7NZ3 - chains A1 and B1 of the 24 polymer chains in the assembly; structure by electron microscopy, 11.00 A resolution (very low resolution: no residue pairs are listed; an interface is given only as per-side residue counts).

== Chain A1 (and B1) ==
Molecule: Chromosome partition protein MukB
Source organism: Photorhabdus thracensis
Notes: chain B1 of this document is another copy of the same molecule, construct and numbering; everything in this record applies to it too
UniProtKB: A0A0F7LRY2 (A0A0F7LRY2_9GAMM); residue numbers follow UniProt; this construct covers 1-1482
Sequence (1482 residues; numbered 1 to 1482; the number before each row is that of its first residue):
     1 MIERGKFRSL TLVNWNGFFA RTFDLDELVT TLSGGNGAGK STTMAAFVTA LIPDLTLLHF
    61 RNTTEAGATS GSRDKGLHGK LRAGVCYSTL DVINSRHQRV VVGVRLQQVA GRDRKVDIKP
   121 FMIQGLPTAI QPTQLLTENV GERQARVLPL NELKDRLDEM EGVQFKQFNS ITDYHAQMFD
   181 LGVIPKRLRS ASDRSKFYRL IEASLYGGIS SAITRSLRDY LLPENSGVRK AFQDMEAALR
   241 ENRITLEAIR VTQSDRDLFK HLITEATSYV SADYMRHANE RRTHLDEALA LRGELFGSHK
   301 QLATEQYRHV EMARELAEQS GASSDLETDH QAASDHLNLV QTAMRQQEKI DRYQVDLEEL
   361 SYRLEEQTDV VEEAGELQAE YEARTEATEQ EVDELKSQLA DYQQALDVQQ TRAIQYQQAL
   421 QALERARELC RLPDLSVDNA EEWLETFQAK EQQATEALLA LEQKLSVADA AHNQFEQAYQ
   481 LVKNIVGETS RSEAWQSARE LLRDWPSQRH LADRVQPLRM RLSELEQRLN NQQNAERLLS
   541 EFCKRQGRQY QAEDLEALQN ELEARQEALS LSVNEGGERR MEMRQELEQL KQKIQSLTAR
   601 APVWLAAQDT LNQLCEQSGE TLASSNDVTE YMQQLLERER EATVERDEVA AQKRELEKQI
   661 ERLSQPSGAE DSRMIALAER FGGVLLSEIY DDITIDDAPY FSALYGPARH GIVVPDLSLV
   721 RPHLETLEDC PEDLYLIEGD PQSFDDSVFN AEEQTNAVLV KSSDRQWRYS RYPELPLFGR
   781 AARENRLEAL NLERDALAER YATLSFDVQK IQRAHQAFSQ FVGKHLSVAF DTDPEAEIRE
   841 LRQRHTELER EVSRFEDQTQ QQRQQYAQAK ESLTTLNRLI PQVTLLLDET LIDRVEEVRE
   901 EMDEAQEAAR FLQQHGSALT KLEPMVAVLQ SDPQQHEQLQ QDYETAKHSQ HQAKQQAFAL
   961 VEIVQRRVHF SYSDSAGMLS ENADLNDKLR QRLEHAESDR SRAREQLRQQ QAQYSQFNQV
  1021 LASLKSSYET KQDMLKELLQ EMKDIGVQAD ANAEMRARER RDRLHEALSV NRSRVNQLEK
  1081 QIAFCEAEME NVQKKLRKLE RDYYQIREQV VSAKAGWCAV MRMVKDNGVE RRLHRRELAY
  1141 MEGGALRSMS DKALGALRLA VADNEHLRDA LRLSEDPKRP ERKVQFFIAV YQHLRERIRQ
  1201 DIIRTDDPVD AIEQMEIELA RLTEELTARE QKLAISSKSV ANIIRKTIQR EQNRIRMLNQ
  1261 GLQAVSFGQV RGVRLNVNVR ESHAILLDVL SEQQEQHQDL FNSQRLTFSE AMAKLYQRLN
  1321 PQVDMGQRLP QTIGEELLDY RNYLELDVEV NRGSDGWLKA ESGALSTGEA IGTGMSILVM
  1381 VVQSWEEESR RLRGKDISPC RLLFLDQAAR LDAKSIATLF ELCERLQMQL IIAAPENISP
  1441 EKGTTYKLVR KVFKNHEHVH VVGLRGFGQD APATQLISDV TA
Disordered / not traced: 1, 1469-1482
Differences from the reference sequence: engineered mutation Gln1407 (Glu in A0A0F7LRY2)
Residues lining bound ligands:
  - ATP, molecule 1: Asn16, Gly35, Asn36, Gly37, Ala38, Gly39, Lys40, Ser41, Thr42, Gly76, Gly79, Lys80, Asp1406, Gln1407, Arg1450
  - ATP, molecule 2: Gln1269, Arg1352, Gly1363, Ala1364, Leu1365, Ser1366, Thr1367, Gly1368, Glu1369
From the paper describing this entry:
  - mutagenesis - E1407Q: decreased catalytic activity (citing earlier work)
  - mutagenesis - S1366R, D1406A: abolished growth

== How chain A1 and chain B1 interact ==
At this resolution (11 A) residue pairs are not listed: 179 residues of chain A1 and 184 of chain B1 lie at the interface.

== Overview ==
179 residues of chain A1 face 184 of chain B1 across their interface. Chain A1 binds ATP. The paper reports
that S1366R and D1406A of chain A1 abolish growth; E1407Q of chain A1 reduces catalytic activity.
Both chains are Chromosome partition protein MukB (Photorhabdus thracensis). Entry 7NZ3 (Cryo-EM structure of
apposed MukBEF-MatP monomers on DNA) was determined by electron microscopy (same publication as 7NYW, 7NYX,
7NYY, 7NYZ, 7NZ0, 7NZ2 and 7NZ4).
